PDB entry 7BTV | X-ray diffraction, 2.00 A resolution | chains A and B

[Chain A (and B)]
Name: Histone-lysine N-methyltransferase EHMT2
From: Homo sapiens
Notes: EC 2.1.1.-; chain B of this document is another copy of the same molecule, construct and numbering; everything in this record applies to it too
UniProtKB: Q96KQ7 (EHMT2_HUMAN); residue numbers follow UniProt; this construct covers 913-1193
Amino-acid sequence (283 residues; numbered 911 to 1193; the number before each row is that of its first residue):
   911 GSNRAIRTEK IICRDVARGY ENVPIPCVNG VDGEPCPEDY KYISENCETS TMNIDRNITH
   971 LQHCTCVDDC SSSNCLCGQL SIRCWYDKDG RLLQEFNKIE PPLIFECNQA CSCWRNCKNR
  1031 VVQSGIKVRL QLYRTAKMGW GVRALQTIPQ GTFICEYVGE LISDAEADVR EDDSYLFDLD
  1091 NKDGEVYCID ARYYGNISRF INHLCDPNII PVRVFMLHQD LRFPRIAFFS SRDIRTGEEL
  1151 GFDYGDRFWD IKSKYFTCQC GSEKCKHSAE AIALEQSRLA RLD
Disordered / not traced: 911-917, 1092, 1190-1193 (chain B: 911-915, 1092-1093, 1190-1193)
Differences from the reference sequence: expression tag (911-912)
Ion coordination: Zn2+ site 1: C974, C987, C1017, C1021; Zn2+ site 2: C974, C976, C980, C985; Zn2+ site 3: C980, C1017, C1023, C1027; Zn2+ site 4: C1115, C1168, C1170, C1175
Small-molecule neighbours:
  - N47 (N~2~-{4-methoxy-3-[3-(pyrrolidin-1-yl)propoxy]phenyl}-N~4~,6-dimethylpyrimidine-2,4-diamine): Y1067, D1074, A1077, D1078, D1083, S1084, Y1085, L1086, F1087, D1088, V1096, C1098, F1152, Y1154, R1157, F1158, I1161, K1162
  - S-adenosylmethionine (SAM): M1048, G1049, W1050, S1084, Y1085, R1109, F1110, I1111, N1112, H1113, Y1154, F1158, W1159, F1166, T1167, C1168, Q1169, C1170
UniProt features mapped onto this chain:
  - region (Interaction with histone H3): D1074 to D1093, Y1154 to R1157
  - binding site (Zn(2+)): C974, C976, C980, C985, C987, C1017, C1021, C1023, C1027, C1115, C1168, C1170, C1175
  - binding site (S-adenosyl-L-methionine): M1048 to W1050, Y1085, N1112, H1113, Q1169
  - site: Y1067 (Histone H3K9me binding)

[How chain A and chain B interact]
Pairs across the interface - 51 pairs, chain A then chain B:
  D925(A) - W1024(B)
  R928(A) - C1021(B)  hydrogen bond (side chain-backbone)
  R928(A) - S1022(B)  hydrogen bond (side chain-backbone)
  R928(A) - C1023(B)  hydrogen bond (side chain-backbone)
  R928(A) - W1024(B)
  R928(A) - R1025(B)  hydrogen bond (backbone-backbone)
  G929(A) - R1025(B)
  Y930(A) - N1018(B)  hydrogen bond (side chain-backbone)
  Y930(A) - Q1019(B)
  Y930(A) - R1025(B)
  Y930(A) - R1030(B)  hydrogen bond
  K951(A) - Q1019(B)
  K951(A) - A1020(B)
  K951(A) - C1021(B)  hydrogen bond (side chain-backbone)
  K951(A) - S1022(B)
  E955(A) - L1127(B)
  C957(A) - I968(B)  hydrophobic
  E958(A) - R966(B)
  E958(A) - N967(B)
  E958(A) - I968(B)  hydrogen bond (backbone-backbone)
  T959(A) - N967(B)  hydrogen bond (backbone-side chain)
  T959(A) - I968(B)
  T959(A) - T969(B)
  S960(A) - N967(B)
  R966(A) - E958(B)
  R966(A) - R966(B)
  N967(A) - E958(B)
  N967(A) - T959(B)  hydrogen bond (side chain-backbone)
  I968(A) - E958(B)  hydrogen bond (backbone-backbone)
  I968(A) - T959(B)
  I968(A) - Y1104(B)  hydrophobic
  T969(A) - T959(B)
  T969(A) - Y1104(B)
  N1018(A) - Y930(B)  hydrogen bond (backbone-side chain)
  Q1019(A) - Y930(B)
  Q1019(A) - K951(B)
  A1020(A) - K951(B)
  C1021(A) - R928(B)  hydrogen bond (backbone-side chain)
  C1021(A) - K951(B)  hydrogen bond (backbone-side chain)
  S1022(A) - R928(B)  hydrogen bond (backbone-side chain)
  S1022(A) - K951(B)
  C1023(A) - R928(B)  hydrogen bond (backbone-side chain)
  W1024(A) - R924(B)
  W1024(A) - D925(B)
  W1024(A) - R928(B)
  W1024(A) - G929(B)
  R1025(A) - R928(B)  hydrogen bond (backbone-backbone)
  R1025(A) - G929(B)
  R1030(A) - Y930(B)  hydrogen bond
  Y1104(A) - I968(B)
  Y1104(A) - T969(B)
Also at the interface, not in a pair above, chain A (26 interface residues in all): I953, N963
Also at the interface, not in a pair above, chain B (27 interface residues in all): I953, C957, S960, N963

[Overview]
The interface between chain A and chain B involves 26 residues on one side and 27 on the other; the contacts
include 18 hydrogen bonds. Among the polar pairs are R928(A)-C1021(B), R928(A)-S1022(B) and R928(A)-C1023(B).
Ligands of chain A: S-adenosylmethionine and compound N47.
Chain A and chain B are both Histone-lysine N-methyltransferase EHMT2 (Homo sapiens); the structure, Crystal
structure of EHMT2 SET domain in complex with compound 5, was determined by X-ray diffraction together with
7BUC from the same study.
